3L73 - chains C and F of the 20 polymer chains in the assembly; structure by X-ray diffraction, 3.04 A resolution.

Chain C:
Protein: Cytochrome B
Organism: Gallus gallus
Notes: EC 1.10.2.2
Reference sequence: P18946 (CYB_CHICK); numbering as in UniProt (aligned over 1-380)
Chain sequence (380 residues; row label = number of the first residue in the row):
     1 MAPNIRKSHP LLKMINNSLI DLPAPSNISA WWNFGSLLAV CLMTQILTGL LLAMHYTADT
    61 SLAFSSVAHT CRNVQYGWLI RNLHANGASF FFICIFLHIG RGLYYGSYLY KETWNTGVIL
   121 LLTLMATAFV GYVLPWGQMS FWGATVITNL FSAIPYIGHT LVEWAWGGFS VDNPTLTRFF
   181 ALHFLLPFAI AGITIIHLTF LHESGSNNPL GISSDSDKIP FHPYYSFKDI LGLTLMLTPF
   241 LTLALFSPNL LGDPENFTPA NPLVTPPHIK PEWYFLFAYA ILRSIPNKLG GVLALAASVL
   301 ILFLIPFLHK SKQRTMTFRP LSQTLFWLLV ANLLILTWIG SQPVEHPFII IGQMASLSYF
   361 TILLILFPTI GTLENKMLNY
Swiss-Prot annotation at these positions:
  - binding site (heme b): His84, His98, His183, His197
  - binding site (a ubiquinone): His202
Metal / ion sites: heme Fe site 1: His84, His183; heme Fe site 2: His98, His197
Ligand contacts:
  - heme (HEM), molecule 1: Trp32, Phe34, Gly35, Ser36, Leu38, Ala39, Phe91, Ile95, His98, Ile99, Arg101, Ser107, Tyr108, Tyr110, Thr113, Trp114, Gly117, Val118, Leu120, Leu121, Ile190, Thr194, His197, Leu198, Leu201, Ser206, Asn207
  - heme (HEM), molecule 2: Leu42, Gln45, Ile46, Gly49, Leu50, Leu52, Ala53, Tyr56, Val67, Arg81, His84, Ala85, Ala88, Phe91, Leu124, Thr127, Ala128, Gly131, Tyr132, Leu134, Pro135, Phe180, His183, Phe184, Pro187, Ile190, Tyr274
  - JZZ (4-[7-(3,3-dimethylbut-1-yn-1-yl)naphthalen-1-yl]-5-methoxy-2-methyl-2,4-dihydro-3H-1,2,4-triazol-3-one): Met125, Ala128, Phe129, Tyr132, Val133, Met139, Ser140, Gly143, Ala144, Ile147, Ile269, Lys270, Pro271, Glu272, Tyr274, Phe275, Ala278, Tyr279, Leu295
  - UQ (Coenzyme Q10, (2Z,6E,10Z,14E,18E,22E,26Z)-isomer): Ser18, Leu19, Leu22, Pro23, Ala24, Ile28, Trp32, Ser36, Ala39, Leu198, Leu201, His202, Ser206, Phe221, Tyr225, Asp229

Chain F:
Protein: Mitochondrial ubiquinol-cytochrome C reductase 14 kDa protein
Organism: Gallus gallus
Notes: EC 1.10.2.2
Reference sequence: D0VX30 (D0VX30_CHICK); residue numbers follow UniProt; this construct covers 1-110
Chain sequence (110 residues; numbered 1 to 110; the number before each row is that of its first residue):
     1 AARATVAGGG RLMDRIRKWY YNAAGFNKYG LMRDDTLYED DDVKEALKRL PEDLYNERMF
    61 RIKRALDLSL KHRILPKEQW VKYEEDKPYL EPYLKEVIRE RLEREAWNKK
Disordered / not traced: 1-9

How chain C and chain F interact:
Residue-residue contacts (47):
  Ser26(C) - Leu70(F)
  Asn27(C) - Leu66(F)
  Asn27(C) - Ser69(F)  hydrogen bond
  Asn27(C) - Leu70(F)
  Leu109(C) - Tyr38(F)
  Asn208(C) - Leu66(F)
  Pro209(C) - Ser69(F)
  Leu210(C) - Ala65(F)
  Leu210(C) - Leu66(F)
  Leu210(C) - Ser69(F)
  Ile212(C) - Asp35(F)
  Ile212(C) - Ile62(F)  hydrophobic
  Ser213(C) - Glu39(F)
  Ser213(C) - Ile62(F)
  Ser213(C) - Leu66(F)
  Ser214(C) - Leu66(F)
  Ser216(C) - Met59(F)
  Ser216(C) - Ile62(F)
  Ser216(C) - Lys63(F)  hydrogen bond (backbone-side chain)
  Asp217(C) - Lys63(F)  salt bridge
  Asp217(C) - Leu66(F)
  Lys312(C) - Leu37(F)
  Lys312(C) - Tyr38(F)  hydrogen bond (backbone-backbone)
  Gln313(C) - Thr36(F)  hydrogen bond
  Arg314(C) - Tyr38(F)
  Phe318(C) - Tyr20(F)
  Phe318(C) - Ala24(F)
  Phe318(C) - Phe26(F)  hydrophobic
  Phe318(C) - Tyr29(F)  hydrophobic
  Phe318(C) - Thr36(F)
  Arg319(C) - Tyr20(F)
  Pro320(C) - Tyr20(F)  hydrophobic
  Pro320(C) - Ala23(F)  hydrophobic
  Glu374(C) - Tyr20(F)  hydrogen bond
  Met377(C) - Ile16(F)  hydrophobic
  Met377(C) - Arg17(F)
  Met377(C) - Trp19(F)  hydrophobic
  Met377(C) - Tyr20(F)  hydrophobic
  Leu378(C) - Tyr20(F)  hydrophobic
  Leu378(C) - Phe26(F)  hydrophobic
  Leu378(C) - Arg33(F)  hydrogen bond (backbone-side chain)
  Asn379(C) - Arg17(F)
  Asn379(C) - Arg33(F)  hydrogen bond (backbone-side chain)
  Asn379(C) - Glu91(F)
  Tyr380(C) - Arg33(F)  hydrogen bond
  Tyr380(C) - Asp34(F)  hydrogen bond
  Tyr380(C) - Leu37(F)
Other interface residues (no listed pair), chain C (25 interface residues in all): Thr317, Leu321, Lys376
Other interface residues (no listed pair), chain F (26 interface residues in all): Gly25, Leu31, Asp67

Summary:
25 residues of chain C and 26 residues of chain F are in contact; the contacts include 9 hydrogen bonds and 1
salt bridge. Among the polar pairs are Asp217(C)-Lys63(F), Asn27(C)-Ser69(F) and Ser216(C)-Lys63(F). Ligands
of chain C: heme, compound JZZ and compound UQ.
Here chain C is Cytochrome B and chain F is Mitochondrial ubiquinol-cytochrome C reductase 14 kDa protein,
both from Gallus gallus. Entry 3L73 (Cytochrome BC1 complex from chicken with triazolone inhibitor) was
determined by X-ray diffraction.
